6GZ0 - chain A; structure by X-ray diffraction, 1.52 A resolution.

# Chain A
Name: HTH-type transcriptional regulator LeuO
Source organism: Escherichia coli (strain K12)
Reference sequence: P10151 (LEUO_ECOLI); residue numbers follow UniProt; this construct covers 109-314
Amino-acid sequence (215 residues; each row starts with the number of its first residue):
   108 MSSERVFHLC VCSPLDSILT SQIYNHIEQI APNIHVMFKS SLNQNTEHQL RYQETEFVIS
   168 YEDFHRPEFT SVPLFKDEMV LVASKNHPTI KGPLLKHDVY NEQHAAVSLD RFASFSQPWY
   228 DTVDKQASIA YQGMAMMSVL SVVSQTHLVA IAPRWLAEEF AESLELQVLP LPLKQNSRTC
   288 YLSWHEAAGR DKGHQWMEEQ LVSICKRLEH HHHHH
Disordered / not traced: 108-111, 151-158, 173-175, 315-322
Differences from the reference sequence: initiating methionine (108); expression tag (315-322)
Reported in the primary citation:
  - mutagenesis - S120D (Kd 0.2 nM): increased binding to 60 bp full-site
  - mutagenesis - S120D (Kd 0.6 nM): increased binding to 25 bp half-site
  - mutagenesis - S120A, P121D, L122E, I125E, Y168E, M244A, L263E: decreased signaling in response to Pcas
  - binding site for chloride ion: Ser120, Pro121, Val214, Ala242, Met243
  - conformationally variable residues (domain motion, side-chain flip): Arg112, Arg218
  - self-association interface (contacts with another copy of this molecule); pairs are residue here / residue on that copy: Met244-Met244
  - mutagenesis - S120D, T127I, S128P, H142R, Q210R, R218A, R218C, R218E, A237V, M244T, H254R: increased signaling
  - mutagenesis - C119D, S120D/M244T: increased signaling in response to Pcas
  - mutagenesis - C117D, C117S, C119S: decreased signaling
  - mutagenesis - F219E, M243E: unchanged signaling in response to Pcas-lacZ

# Summary
From the paper: a binding site for chloride ion at Ser120, Pro121 and Val214 among others; S120D, T127I and
S128P, among others, increase signaling; 25 substitutions were tested in all.
Chain A is HTH-type transcriptional regulator LeuO (Escherichia coli (strain K12)); the structure, Crystal
Structure of the LeuO Effector Binding Domain, was determined by X-ray diffraction (same publication as 6GZ2).
